PDB entry 4MQM | X-ray diffraction, 1.35 A resolution | chain A

# Chain A
Protein: Diacylglycerol acyltransferase/mycolyltransferase Ag85C
From: Mycobacterium tuberculosis
Notes: EC 2.3.1.122, 2.3.1.20
UniProtKB: P0A4V4 (A85C_MYCTU); residues 0-294 here correspond to UniProt positions 46-340 (UniProt number = residue number + 46)
Sequence (304 residues; row label = number of the first residue in the row; numbers below 1 keep their minus sign (Met-1 is residue -1)):
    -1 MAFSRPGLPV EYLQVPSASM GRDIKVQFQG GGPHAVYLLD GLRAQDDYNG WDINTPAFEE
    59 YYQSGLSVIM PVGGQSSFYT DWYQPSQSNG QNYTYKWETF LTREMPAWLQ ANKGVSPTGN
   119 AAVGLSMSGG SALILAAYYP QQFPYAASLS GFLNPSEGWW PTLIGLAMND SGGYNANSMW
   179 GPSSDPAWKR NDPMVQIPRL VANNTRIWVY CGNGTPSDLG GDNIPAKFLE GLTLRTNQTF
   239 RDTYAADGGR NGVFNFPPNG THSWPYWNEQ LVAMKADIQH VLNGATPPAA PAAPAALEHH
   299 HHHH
Unresolved in the structure: -1 to 2, 211-221, 283-302
Sequence notes: expression tag (-1, 295-302)
What the authors report for this chain:
  - catalytic residues: Ser124, Glu228, His260 (citing earlier work)
  - mutagenesis - C209S: abolished binding to EBS
  - mutagenesis - C209A (less than 10 %), C209F (less than 10 %), C209G (less than 10 %), C209S (less than 10 %): decreased catalytic activity
  - conformationally variable residues (helix shift, order/disorder transition): Glu228, Thr231, Leu232, His260

# Overview
From the paper: catalytic residues Ser124, Glu228 and His260; C209A, C209F and C209G, among others, reduce
catalytic activity.
Chain A is Diacylglycerol acyltransferase/mycolyltransferase Ag85C (Mycobacterium tuberculosis); the
structure, Crystal structure of Antigen 85C in presence of Ebselen, was determined by X-ray diffraction,
deposited together with 4MQL.
